Entry 5IUU (X-ray diffraction, 2.09 A resolution); this record covers chains A and B.

[Chain A (and B)]
Name: Aldehyde dehydrogenase family protein
Source organism: Pseudomonas syringae pv. tomato str. DC3000
Notes: chain B of this document is another copy of the same molecule, construct and numbering; everything in this record applies to it too
Reference sequence: Q88BC5 (Q88BC5_PSESM); residue numbers follow UniProt; this construct covers 1-497
Amino-acid sequence (497 residues; row label = number of the first residue in the row):
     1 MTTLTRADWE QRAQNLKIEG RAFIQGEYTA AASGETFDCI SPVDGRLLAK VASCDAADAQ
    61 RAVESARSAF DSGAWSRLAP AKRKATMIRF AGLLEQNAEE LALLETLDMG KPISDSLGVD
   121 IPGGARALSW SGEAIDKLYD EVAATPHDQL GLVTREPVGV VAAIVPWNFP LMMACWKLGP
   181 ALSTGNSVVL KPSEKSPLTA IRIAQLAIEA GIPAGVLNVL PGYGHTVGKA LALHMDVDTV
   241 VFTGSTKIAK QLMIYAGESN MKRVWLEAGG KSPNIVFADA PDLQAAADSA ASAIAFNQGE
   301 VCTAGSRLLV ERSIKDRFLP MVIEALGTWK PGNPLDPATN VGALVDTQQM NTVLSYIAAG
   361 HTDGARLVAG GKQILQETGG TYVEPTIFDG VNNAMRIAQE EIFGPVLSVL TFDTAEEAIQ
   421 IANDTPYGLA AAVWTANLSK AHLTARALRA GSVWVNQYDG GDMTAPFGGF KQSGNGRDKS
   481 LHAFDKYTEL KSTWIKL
Disordered / not traced: 1-2, 297-305, 348-397 (chain B: 1-2, 294-305, 346-405)
What the authors report for this chain:
  - conformationally variable residues (order/disorder transition): Asn297 to Gly305, Gln348 to Ile397
  - catalytic residues: Cys302 (proposed by the authors, not directly observed)

[How chain A and chain B interact]
Contacting residue pairs (119; chain A residue first):
  Asp71(A) - Arg449(B)  salt bridge
  Glu141(A) - His482(B)  salt bridge
  Ala143(A) - Thr464(B)
  Ala144(A) - Thr464(B)
  Gln149(A) - Gln457(B)  hydrogen bond
  Val153(A) - Pro466(B)  hydrophobic
  Arg155(A) - His482(B)
  Glu156(A) - Arg446(B)
  Glu156(A) - Phe470(B)
  Thr246(A) - Met261(B)
  Ala249(A) - Met261(B)  hydrophobic
  Lys250(A) - Gly257(B)
  Lys250(A) - Ser259(B)  hydrogen bond (side chain-backbone)
  Lys250(A) - Met261(B)
  Met253(A) - Met253(B)
  Met253(A) - Ala256(B)  hydrophobic
  Met253(A) - Met261(B)  hydrophobic
  Met253(A) - Lys262(B)
  Met253(A) - Val264(B)  hydrophobic
  Ile254(A) - Ile254(B)
  Ile254(A) - Gly257(B)
  Ile254(A) - Glu258(B)
  Ala256(A) - Met253(B)  hydrophobic
  Gly257(A) - Lys250(B)
  Gly257(A) - Met253(B)
  Glu258(A) - Ile254(B)
  Ser259(A) - Lys250(B)  hydrogen bond (backbone-side chain)
  Asn260(A) - Gln472(B)
  Met261(A) - Thr246(B)
  Met261(A) - Ala249(B)  hydrophobic
  Met261(A) - Met253(B)  hydrophobic
  Met261(A) - Leu266(B)  hydrophobic
  Met261(A) - Gln472(B)
  Lys262(A) - Met253(B)
  Arg263(A) - Gly469(B)  hydrogen bond (side chain-backbone)
  Arg263(A) - Phe470(B)
  Arg263(A) - Lys471(B)  hydrogen bond (side chain-backbone)
  Arg263(A) - Gly474(B)  hydrogen bond (side chain-backbone)
  Arg263(A) - Asn475(B)
  Leu266(A) - Met261(B)  hydrophobic
  His442(A) - Ile495(B)
  Ala445(A) - Lys491(B)  hydrogen bond (backbone-side chain)
  Ala445(A) - Thr493(B)
  Arg446(A) - Glu156(B)
  Arg446(A) - Lys491(B)  hydrogen bond (backbone-side chain)
  Leu448(A) - Lys491(B)  hydrogen bond (backbone-side chain)
  Arg449(A) - Phe70(B)
  Arg449(A) - Pro157(B)  hydrogen bond (side chain-backbone)
  Arg449(A) - Val158(B)  hydrogen bond (side chain-backbone)
  Ala450(A) - Lys491(B)
  Gly451(A) - Leu490(B)
  Gly451(A) - Lys491(B)
  Gly451(A) - Ser492(B)  hydrogen bond (backbone-backbone)
  Ser452(A) - Ser492(B)
  Val453(A) - Lys491(B)
  Val453(A) - Ser492(B)  hydrogen bond (backbone-backbone)
  Val453(A) - Thr493(B)
  Val453(A) - Trp494(B)  hydrogen bond (backbone-backbone)
  Trp454(A) - Trp494(B)
  Val455(A) - Trp494(B)  hydrogen bond (backbone-backbone)
  Val455(A) - Ile495(B)
  Val455(A) - Lys496(B)  hydrogen bond (backbone-backbone)
  Asn456(A) - Lys496(B)
  Gln457(A) - Gln149(B)  hydrogen bond
  Gln457(A) - Trp494(B)  hydrogen bond (side chain-backbone)
  Gln457(A) - Ile495(B)
  Gln457(A) - Lys496(B)
  Asp462(A) - Trp494(B)
  Thr464(A) - Ala143(B)
  Thr464(A) - Ala144(B)
  Thr464(A) - Trp494(B)
  Ala465(A) - Trp494(B)  hydrophobic
  Pro466(A) - Val153(B)  hydrophobic
  Pro466(A) - Ser492(B)  hydrogen bond (backbone-side chain)
  Gly469(A) - Glu489(B)
  Phe470(A) - Glu156(B)
  Phe470(A) - Glu489(B)
  Phe470(A) - Leu490(B)
  Lys471(A) - Met235(B)  hydrogen bond (side chain-backbone)
  Lys471(A) - Asn260(B)
  Gln472(A) - Asn260(B)
  Gln472(A) - Met261(B)
  Arg477(A) - Glu489(B)  salt bridge
  Arg477(A) - Leu490(B)  hydrogen bond (side chain-backbone)
  His482(A) - Glu141(B)  salt bridge
  His482(A) - Val153(B)
  His482(A) - Leu490(B)
  Glu489(A) - Gly469(B)
  Glu489(A) - Phe470(B)
  Glu489(A) - Arg477(B)  salt bridge
  Leu490(A) - Gly451(B)
  Leu490(A) - Phe470(B)
  Leu490(A) - Arg477(B)  hydrogen bond (backbone-side chain)
  Leu490(A) - His482(B)
  Lys491(A) - Ala445(B)  hydrogen bond (side chain-backbone)
  Lys491(A) - Arg446(B)  hydrogen bond (side chain-backbone)
  Lys491(A) - Leu448(B)  hydrogen bond (side chain-backbone)
  Lys491(A) - Ala450(B)
  Lys491(A) - Gly451(B)
  Ser492(A) - Gly451(B)  hydrogen bond (backbone-backbone)
  Ser492(A) - Ser452(B)
  Ser492(A) - Val453(B)  hydrogen bond (backbone-backbone)
  Ser492(A) - Ala465(B)
  Ser492(A) - Pro466(B)  hydrogen bond (side chain-backbone)
  Thr493(A) - Ala445(B)
  Thr493(A) - Val453(B)
  Trp494(A) - Val453(B)  hydrogen bond (backbone-backbone)
  Trp494(A) - Trp454(B)
  Trp494(A) - Val455(B)  hydrogen bond (backbone-backbone)
  Trp494(A) - Gln457(B)  hydrogen bond (backbone-side chain)
  Trp494(A) - Gly461(B)
  Trp494(A) - Thr464(B)
  Trp494(A) - Ala465(B)  hydrophobic
  Ile495(A) - His442(B)
  Ile495(A) - Val455(B)
  Ile495(A) - Gln457(B)
  Lys496(A) - Val455(B)  hydrogen bond (backbone-backbone)
  Lys496(A) - Asn456(B)
  Lys496(A) - Gln457(B)
Also at the interface, not in a pair above, chain A (64 interface residues in all): Phe70, Pro146, Leu150, Leu152, Met235, Val264, Trp265, Ala447, Gly460, Gly461, Asn475
Also at the interface, not in a pair above, chain B (69 interface residues in all): Thr145, Pro146, Leu150, Leu152, Arg155, Asp238, Arg263, Trp265, Ala268, Ala447, Gly460, Asp462

[Overview]
64 residues of chain A face 69 of chain B across their interface, with 32 hydrogen bonds and 5 salt bridges.
Polar pairs include Asp71(A)-Arg449(B), Glu141(A)-His482(B) and Arg477(A)-Glu489(B). The paper reports the
catalytic residue Cys302(A); conformational variability at Asn297(A) and Gln348(A).
Both chains are Aldehyde dehydrogenase family protein (Pseudomonas syringae pv. tomato str. DC3000). Entry
5IUU (Crystal Structure of Indole-3-acetaldehyde Dehydrogenase in Apo form) was determined by X-ray
diffraction (same publication as 5IUV and 5IUW).
